7SPI - chains B1 and B2 of the 78 polymer chains in the assembly; structure by electron microscopy, 2.97 A resolution.

== Chain B1 (and B2) ==
Name: TraV
From: Salmonella typhi
Notes: chain B2 of this document is another copy of the same molecule, construct and numbering; everything in this record applies to it too
UniProt: Q8KNL2 (Q8KNL2_SALTI); residues 1-204 here = UniProt positions 1-204
Chain sequence (204 residues; numbered 1 to 204; the number before each row is that of its first residue):
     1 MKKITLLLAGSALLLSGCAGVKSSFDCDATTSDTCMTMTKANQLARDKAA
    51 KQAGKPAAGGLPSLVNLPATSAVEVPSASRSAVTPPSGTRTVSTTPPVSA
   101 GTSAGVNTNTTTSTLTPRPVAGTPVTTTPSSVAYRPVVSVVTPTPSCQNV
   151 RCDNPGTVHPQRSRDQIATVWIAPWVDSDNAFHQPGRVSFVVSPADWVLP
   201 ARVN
Unresolved in the structure: 1-90, 102-149, 204

== Interface between chain B1 and chain B2 ==
Residue-residue contacts (15):
  V92(B1) with W175(B2), hydrophobic
  S93(B1) with V176(B2), hydrogen bond (backbone-backbone)
  T94(B1) with P174(B2); W175(B2); V176(B2)
  T95(B1) with V176(B2)
  P96(B1) with P174(B2), hydrophobic; F182(B2), hydrophobic
  T157(B1) with Q184(B2)
  V158(B1) with Q184(B2), hydrogen bond (backbone-side chain)
  P160(B1) with F182(B2), hydrophobic
  W197(B1) with N180(B2), hydrogen bond (side chain-backbone); F182(B2), hydrophobic
  L199(B1) with F182(B2), hydrophobic; Q184(B2)
Interface residues without a listed pair, chain B1 (12 interface residues in all): V98, R162
Interface residues without a listed pair, chain B2 (7 interface residues in all): P185

== In short ==
12 residues of chain B1 face 7 of chain B2 across their interface, with 3 hydrogen bonds. Polar pairs include
V158(B1)-Q184(B2), W197(B1)-N180(B2) and S93(B1)-V176(B2).
Chain B1 and chain B2 are both TraV (Salmonella typhi); the structure, Models for C13 reconstruction of Outer
Membrane Core Complex (OMCC) of Type IV Secretion System (T4SS) ..., was determined by electron microscopy,
deposited together with 7SPB, 7SPC, 7SPJ and 7SPK.
